Entry 6HTP (X-ray diffraction, 3.00 A resolution); this record covers chains H and Z of the 28 polymer chains in the assembly.

[Chain H]
Protein: Proteasome subunit beta type-7
From: Homo sapiens
Notes: EC 3.4.25.1
UniProt: Q99436 (PSB7_HUMAN); residues 1-234 here correspond to UniProt positions 44-277 (UniProt number = residue number + 43)
Chain sequence (234 residues; numbered 1 to 234; the number before each row is that of its first residue):
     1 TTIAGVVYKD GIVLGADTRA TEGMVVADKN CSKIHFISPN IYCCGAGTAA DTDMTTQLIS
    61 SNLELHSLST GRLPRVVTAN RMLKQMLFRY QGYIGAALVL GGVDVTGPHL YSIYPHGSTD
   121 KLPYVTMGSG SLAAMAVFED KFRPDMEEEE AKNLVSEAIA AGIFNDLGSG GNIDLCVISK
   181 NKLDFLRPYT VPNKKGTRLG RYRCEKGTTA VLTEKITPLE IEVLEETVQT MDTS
Not modelled in the structure: 220-234
Differences from the reference sequence: engineered mutation Gly-171 (Ser214 in Q99436)
Swiss-Prot annotation at these positions:
  - active site: Thr-1 (Nucleophile)
Covalently attached groups: compound GQQ linked to Thr-1
Residues lining bound ligands: GQQ (N-[(2S)-1-[[(2S)-1-[[(2S)-1-[4-(aminomethyl)phenyl]-4-methylsulfonyl-butan-2-yl]amino]-4-methyl-1-oxidanylidene-pentan-2-yl]amino]-4-methyl-1-oxidanylidene-pentan-2-yl]pyrazine-2-carboxamide): Arg-19, Ala-20, Thr-21, Glu-22, Gly-23, Ala-27, Cys-31, Ser-32, Lys-33, His-35, Gly-45, Ala-46, Gly-47, Thr-48, Ala-49, Thr-52, Asp-53, Gly-128, Ser-129
Reported in the primary citation:
  - mutagenesis - S171G: increased growth
  - mutagenesis - G45A: unchanged growth

[Chain Z]
Protein: Proteasome subunit beta type-6
From: Saccharomyces cerevisiae (strain ATCC 204508 / S288c)
Notes: EC 3.4.25.1
UniProt: P23724 (PSB6_YEAST); residues 1-222 here correspond to UniProt positions 20-241 (UniProt number = residue number + 19)
Chain sequence (222 residues; each row starts with the number of its first residue):
     1 QFNPYGDNGG TILGIAGEDF AVLAGDTRNI TDYSINSRYE PKVFDCGDNI VMSANGFAAD
    61 GDALVKRFKN SVKWYHFDHN DKKLSINSAA RNIQHLLYGK RFFPYYVHTI IAGLDEDGKG
   121 AVYSFDPVGS YEREQCRAGG AAASLIMPFL DNQVNFKNQY EPGTNGKVKK PLKYLSVEEV
   181 IKLVRDSFTS ATERHIQVGD GLEILIVTKD GVRKEFYELK RD
Ion coordination: Mg2+ near Val-198 (its only coordinating residue here)
Residues lining bound ligands: GQQ (N-[(2S)-1-[[(2S)-1-[[(2S)-1-[4-(aminomethyl)phenyl]-4-methylsulfonyl-butan-2-yl]amino]-4-methyl-1-oxidanylidene-pentan-2-yl]amino]-4-methyl-1-oxidanylidene-pentan-2-yl]pyrazine-2-carboxamide): Asp-126, Pro-127, Val-128, Ser-130, Glu-132

[How chain H and chain Z interact]
Residue-residue contacts (55; chain H residue first):
  Arg-19(H) / Ile-196(Z)
  Arg-19(H) / Asp-222(Z)  salt bridge
  Thr-21(H) / Ile-196(Z)
  Met-24(H) / Arg-194(Z)
  Met-24(H) / His-195(Z)
  Met-24(H) / Ile-196(Z)  hydrogen bond (backbone-backbone)
  Met-24(H) / Gln-197(Z)  hydrogen bond
  Val-25(H) / Arg-194(Z)
  Val-26(H) / Glu-193(Z)
  Val-26(H) / Arg-194(Z)  hydrogen bond (backbone-side chain)
  Val-26(H) / Ile-196(Z)  hydrophobic
  Ala-27(H) / Arg-194(Z)  hydrogen bond (backbone-side chain)
  Lys-29(H) / Glu-193(Z)  salt bridge
  Lys-29(H) / Arg-194(Z)
  Ile-163(H) / Asp-222(Z)
  Phe-164(H) / Ile-35(Z)
  Phe-164(H) / Arg-38(Z)  hydrogen bond (backbone-side chain)
  Phe-164(H) / Arg-221(Z)
  Asn-165(H) / Tyr-33(Z)
  Asn-165(H) / Ile-35(Z)
  Asn-165(H) / Arg-38(Z)
  Asp-166(H) / Tyr-33(Z)
  Asp-166(H) / Asp-222(Z)
  Leu-167(H) / Arg-28(Z)
  Leu-167(H) / Ile-30(Z)  hydrophobic
  Leu-167(H) / Asp-32(Z)
  Leu-167(H) / Tyr-33(Z)  hydrogen bond (backbone-backbone)
  Leu-167(H) / Ile-35(Z)  hydrophobic
  Leu-167(H) / Ile-196(Z)
  Gly-168(H) / Tyr-33(Z)
  Ser-169(H) / Asp-222(Z)
  Gly-170(H) / Asp-222(Z)
  Gly-171(H) / Asp-222(Z)  hydrogen bond (backbone-side chain)
  Asn-193(H) / Asp-222(Z)  hydrogen bond
  Gly-196(H) / Thr-189(Z)
  Gly-196(H) / Glu-193(Z)  hydrogen bond (backbone-side chain)
  Arg-198(H) / Asp-186(Z)
  Leu-199(H) / Arg-185(Z)
  Leu-199(H) / Asp-186(Z)  hydrogen bond (backbone-side chain)
  Gly-200(H) / Asp-186(Z)  hydrogen bond (backbone-side chain)
  Tyr-202(H) / Phe-149(Z)  hydrophobic
  Tyr-202(H) / Gln-153(Z)  hydrogen bond (backbone-side chain)
  Tyr-202(H) / Lys-182(Z)
  Tyr-202(H) / Leu-183(Z)  hydrophobic
  Tyr-202(H) / Asp-186(Z)  hydrogen bond
  Cys-204(H) / Gln-159(Z)
  Lys-206(H) / Pro-162(Z)
  Gly-207(H) / Pro-162(Z)
  Thr-208(H) / Asn-158(Z)
  Thr-208(H) / Gln-159(Z)
  Thr-208(H) / Tyr-160(Z)  hydrogen bond (backbone-backbone)
  Thr-209(H) / Asn-165(Z)
  Ala-210(H) / Tyr-160(Z)  hydrophobic
  Ala-210(H) / Gly-166(Z)
  Val-211(H) / Asn-165(Z)
Other interface residues (no listed pair), chain H (34 interface residues in all): Asp-28, Ser-129, Lys-194, Lys-195, Thr-197
Other interface residues (no listed pair), chain Z (30 interface residues in all): Ser-34, Glu-161, Ser-190, Lys-220

[In short]
Chain H and chain Z form an interface of 34 and 30 residues respectively; the contacts include 14 hydrogen
bonds and 2 salt bridges. Polar contacts include Arg-19(H)/Asp-222(Z), Lys-29(H)/Glu-193(Z) and
Met-24(H)/Gln-197(Z). Bound to chain Z: compound GQQ. From the paper: S171G of chain H increases growth; G45A
of chain H leaves growth unchanged.
Chain H is Proteasome subunit beta type-7 (Homo sapiens) and chain Z is Proteasome subunit beta type-6
(Saccharomyces cerevisiae (strain ATCC 204508 / S288c)); the structure, Yeast 20S proteasome with human beta2c
(S171G) in complex with 7, was determined by X-ray diffraction, deposited together with 6HTB, 6HTC, 6HTD,
6HTR, 6HUB, 6HUC and 30 further entries.
